4FA1 - chains A and F of the 6 polymer chains in the assembly; structure by X-ray diffraction, 2.18 A resolution.

== Chain A ==
Molecule: Methylamine utilization protein MauG
Organism: Paracoccus denitrificans
Notes: EC 1.-.-.-
Reference sequence: Q51658 (MAUG_PARDP); residues 1-367 here correspond to UniProt positions 21-387 (UniProt number = residue number + 20)
Chain sequence (373 residues; each row starts with the number of its first residue):
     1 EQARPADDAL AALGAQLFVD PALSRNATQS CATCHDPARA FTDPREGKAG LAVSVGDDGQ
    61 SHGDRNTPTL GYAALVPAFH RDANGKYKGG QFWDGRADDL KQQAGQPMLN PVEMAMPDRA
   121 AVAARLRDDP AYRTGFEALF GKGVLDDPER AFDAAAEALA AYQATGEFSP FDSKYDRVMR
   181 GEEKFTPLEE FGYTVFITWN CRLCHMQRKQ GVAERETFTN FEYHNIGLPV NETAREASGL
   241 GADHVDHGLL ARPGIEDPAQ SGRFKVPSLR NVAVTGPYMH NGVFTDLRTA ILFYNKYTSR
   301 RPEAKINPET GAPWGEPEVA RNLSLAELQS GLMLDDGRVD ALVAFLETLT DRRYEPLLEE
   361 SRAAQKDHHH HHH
Disordered / not traced: 1-5, 360-373
Covalent attachments: heme c (HEC) linked to Cys-31, Cys-34, Cys-201, Cys-204
Construct notes: expression tag (368-373)
Ion coordination: heme c Fe site 1 near His-35 (its only coordinating residue here); Ca2+: Asn-66, Thr-275, Pro-277; heme c Fe site 2: His-205, Tyr-294; Na+: Asn-231, Thr-233
Ligand contacts:
  - heme c (HEC), molecule 1: Gln-29, Ser-30, His-35, Ser-54, Val-55, Gly-56, Arg-65, Asn-66, Thr-67, Pro-68, Thr-69, Leu-70, Gln-91, Phe-92, Trp-93, Arg-96, Leu-100, Gln-103, Ala-104, Pro-107, Met-108, Val-112, Glu-113, Met-114, Leu-159, Gln-163, Lys-265
  - heme c (HEC), molecule 2: Trp-93, Phe-196, Asn-200, His-205, His-224, Ile-226, Leu-228, Phe-264, Lys-265, Val-266, Pro-267, Leu-269, Val-272, Tyr-278, Met-279, His-280, Leu-287, Ala-290, Ile-291, Tyr-294, Ser-324, Glu-327, Leu-328, Leu-334, Leu-342, Leu-346
Swiss-Prot annotation at these positions:
  - binding site (heme c): Cys-31, Cys-34, His-35, Cys-201, Cys-204, His-205, His-280
What the authors report for this chain:
  - mutagenesis - W199F: abolished catalytic activity on TTQ biosynthesis
  - mutagenesis - W199F: abolished catalytic activity on preMADH

== Chain F ==
Molecule: Methylamine dehydrogenase heavy chain
Organism: Paracoccus denitrificans
Notes: EC 1.4.99.3
Reference sequence: A1BB97 (A1BB97_PARDP); residues 2-386 here correspond to UniProt positions 33-417 (UniProt number = residue number + 31)
Chain sequence (385 residues; row label = number of the first residue in the row):
     2 DAPEAETQAQ ETQGQAAARA AAADLAAGQD DEPRILEAPA PDARRVYVND PAHFAAVTQQ
    62 FVIDGEAGRV IGMIDGGFLP NPVVADDGSF IAHASTVFSR IARGERTDYV EVFDPVTLLP
   122 TADIELPDAP RFLVGTYPWM TSLTPDGKTL LFYQFSPAPA VGVVDLEGKA FKRMLDVPDC
   182 YHIFPTAPDT FFMHCRDGSL AKVAFGTEGT PEITHTEVFH PEDEFLINHP AYSQKAGRLV
   242 WPTYTGKIHQ IDLSSGDAKF LPAVEALTEA ERADGWRPGG WQQVAYHRAL DRIYLLVDQR
   302 DEWRHKTASR FVVVLDAKTG ERLAKFEMGH EIDSINVSQD EKPLLYALST GDKTLYIHDA
   362 ESGEELRSVN QLGHGPQVIT TADMG
Disordered / not traced: 2-10
Disulfides: Cys-181/Cys-196

== Chain A / chain F interface ==
Contacting residue pairs (11; chain A residue first):
  Asn-84(A) / Glu-33(F)
  Arg-208(A) / Gly-29(F)  hydrogen bond (side chain-backbone)
  Arg-208(A) / Gln-30(F)
  Arg-208(A) / Asp-31(F)
  Lys-209(A) / Asp-31(F)  hydrogen bond (backbone-side chain)
  Lys-209(A) / Asp-32(F)
  Lys-209(A) / Glu-33(F)  salt bridge
  Lys-209(A) / Pro-34(F)
  Gln-210(A) / Asp-31(F)  hydrogen bond (backbone-side chain)
  Gln-210(A) / Asp-32(F)
  Gln-210(A) / Pro-34(F)

== In short ==
The interface between chain A and chain F involves 4 residues on one side and 6 on the other; the contacts
include 3 hydrogen bonds and 1 salt bridge. Polar contacts include Lys-209(A)/Glu-33(F), Arg-208(A)/Gly-29(F)
and Lys-209(A)/Asp-31(F). From the paper: W199F of chain A abolishes catalytic activity on TTQ biosynthesis;
W199F of chain A abolishes catalytic activity on preMADH.
Chain A is Methylamine utilization protein MauG and chain F is Methylamine dehydrogenase heavy chain, both
from Paracoccus denitrificans; the structure, Crystal Structure of WT MauG in Complex with Pre-Methylamine
Dehydrogenase Aged 130 Days, was determined by X-ray diffraction, deposited together with 4FA4, 4FA5, 4FA9,
4FAN, 4FAV and 4FB1.
